Entry 2WSE (X-ray diffraction, 3.49 A resolution); this record covers chains A and B of the 18 polymer chains in the assembly.

Chain A:
Molecule: Photosystem I P700 chlorophyll A apoprotein A1
Organism: Pisum sativum
Reference sequence: P05310 (PSAA_PEA); residues 1-758 here = UniProt positions 1-758
Chain sequence (758 residues; each row starts with the number of its first residue):
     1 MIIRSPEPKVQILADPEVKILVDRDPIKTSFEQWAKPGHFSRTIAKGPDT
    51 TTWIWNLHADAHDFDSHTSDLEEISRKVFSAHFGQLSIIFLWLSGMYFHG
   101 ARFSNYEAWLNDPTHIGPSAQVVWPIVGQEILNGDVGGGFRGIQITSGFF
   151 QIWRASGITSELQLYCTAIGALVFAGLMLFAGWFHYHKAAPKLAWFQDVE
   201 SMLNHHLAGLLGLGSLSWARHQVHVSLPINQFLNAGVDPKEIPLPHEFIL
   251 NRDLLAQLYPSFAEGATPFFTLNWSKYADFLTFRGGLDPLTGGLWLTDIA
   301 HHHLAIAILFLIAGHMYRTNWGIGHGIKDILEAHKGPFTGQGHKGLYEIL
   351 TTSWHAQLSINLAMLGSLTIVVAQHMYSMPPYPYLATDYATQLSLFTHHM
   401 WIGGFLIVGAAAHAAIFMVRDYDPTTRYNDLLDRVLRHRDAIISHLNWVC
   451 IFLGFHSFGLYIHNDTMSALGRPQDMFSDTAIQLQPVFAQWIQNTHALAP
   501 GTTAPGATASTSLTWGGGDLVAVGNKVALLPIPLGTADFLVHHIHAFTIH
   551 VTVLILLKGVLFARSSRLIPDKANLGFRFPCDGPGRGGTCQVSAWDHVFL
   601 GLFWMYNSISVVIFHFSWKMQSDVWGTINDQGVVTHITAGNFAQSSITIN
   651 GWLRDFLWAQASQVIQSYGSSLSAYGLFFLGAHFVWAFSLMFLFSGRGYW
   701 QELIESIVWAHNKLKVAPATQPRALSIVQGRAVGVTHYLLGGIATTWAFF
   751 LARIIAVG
Not modelled in the structure: 1-20, 319-326
Metal / ion sites: chlorophyll a Mg site 1 near Gln-121 (its only coordinating residue here); chlorophyll a Mg site 2 near Tyr-317 (its only coordinating residue here); chlorophyll a Mg site 3 near Thr-503 (its only coordinating residue here); 4Fe-4S cluster Fe: Cys-581, Cys-590 (shared with Cys-559(B), Cys-568(B) of chain B)
Small-molecule neighbours:
  - beta-carotene (BCR), molecule 1: Tyr-97, Thr-167, Gly-170, Ala-171, Leu-213, Leu-216, Ser-217
  - beta-carotene (BCR), molecule 2: Leu-210, Leu-213, Gly-214, Ser-215, Ser-217
  - beta-carotene (BCR), molecule 3: Leu-346, Leu-350, Ala-356, Ser-359, Ile-360, Ala-414, Leu-432
  - beta-carotene (BCR), molecule 4: Ser-359, Ala-363, Met-364, Ser-367, Ile-407, Ala-410, Ala-411, Val-553, Leu-556, Leu-557, Val-560
  - beta-carotene (BCR), molecule 5: Phe-678, Gly-681, Ala-682, Phe-684, Leu-740, Ile-743, Ala-744, Trp-747
  - beta-carotene / chlorophyll a: Leu-91, Trp-92, Ser-94, Gly-95, Met-96, Phe-98, His-99, Phe-103, Gln-121, Val-122, Val-123
  - chlorophyll a (CLA), molecule 1: Glu-32, Trp-34, His-67, Lys-77, Ser-80, Ala-81, Ile-88, Leu-179, Gly-182, Trp-183, Tyr-186, His-187
  - chlorophyll a (CLA), molecule 2: Thr-51, Ile-54, Trp-55, Ile-704, Ile-707, Val-708, His-711, Val-716, Ala-717, Pro-722, Arg-723
  - chlorophyll a (CLA), molecule 3: Ile-54, Leu-57, His-58
  - chlorophyll a (CLA), molecule 4: Trp-55, Phe-684, Val-685, Phe-688, Met-691, Phe-692, Leu-725, Gln-729, Ala-732, Val-733, Thr-736, His-737, Leu-740
  - chlorophyll a (CLA), molecule 5: Leu-57, His-58, Ala-61, His-62, Lys-77, Ala-81, Gly-84, Gln-85, His-187
  - chlorophyll a (CLA), molecule 6: His-58, Ala-59, Asp-60, Ala-61, His-62, Asp-63, His-355, Leu-362, Phe-405, Leu-406, Val-408, Gly-409, Ala-412, His-413, Ile-416, Phe-577, Arg-578, Trp-595, Leu-602, Thr-736, Leu-740
  - chlorophyll a (CLA), molecule 7: His-62, Phe-64, Lys-77, Val-78, Ala-81, His-82, Gln-85, Leu-86, Ile-89, Phe-90, Leu-93, Phe-174, Trp-354, His-355, Gln-357, Leu-358, Asn-361, Leu-362, Leu-365
  - chlorophyll a (CLA), molecule 8: His-62, Gln-85, Ile-88, Ile-89, Trp-92, Ile-402, Phe-405, Leu-406
  - chlorophyll a (CLA), molecule 9: Phe-79, Phe-83, Leu-177, Met-178, Phe-180, Ala-181, Phe-184, Lys-188, Trp-195
  - chlorophyll a (CLA), molecule 10: Phe-79, His-82, Phe-83, Leu-86, Phe-90, Phe-174, Met-178, Trp-195, Ser-201, Met-202, His-205, His-206, Gly-209, Leu-210
  - chlorophyll a (CLA), molecule 11: Trp-92, Gly-95, Met-96, His-99, Ala-120, Gln-121, Leu-132, Ile-143, Gln-144, Ile-145, Thr-146, Ser-147, Leu-672, Ala-674, Tyr-675, Phe-678, Leu-751
  - chlorophyll a (CLA), molecule 12: Trp-92, Met-96, Thr-146, Ser-147, Ser-394, Leu-395, Thr-397, His-398, Trp-401, Phe-405, Phe-678, Ile-743, Trp-747
  - chlorophyll a (CLA), molecule 13: Gln-121, Val-122, Val-123, Trp-124, Ile-126, Val-127, Gly-128, Gln-129, Leu-132, Ala-674, Leu-677, Phe-678
  - chlorophyll a (CLA), molecule 14: Ser-147, Gly-148, Phe-149, Ile-152, Leu-365, Leu-368, Thr-369, Val-372, Met-376, Tyr-382, Leu-385, Leu-395, His-398, His-399, Ile-402
  - chlorophyll a (CLA), molecule 15: Ser-156, Gly-157, Ile-158, Cys-166, Thr-167, Ser-217, Trp-218, Arg-220, His-221, Pro-245
  - chlorophyll a (CLA), molecule 16: Trp-195, Ser-201, His-205
  - chlorophyll a (CLA), molecule 17: Phe-196, Val-199, Met-202, Leu-203, His-206, Leu-350, Thr-351, Thr-352, Ser-353, Trp-354, Gln-357, Ile-360, Asn-361, Met-364, Leu-365
  - chlorophyll a (CLA), molecule 18: Leu-203, Leu-207, Leu-309, Phe-310, Ile-330, Leu-331, Ile-360, Met-418, Leu-432, Val-435, Leu-557
  - chlorophyll a (CLA), molecule 19: Leu-210, Leu-211, Gly-214, Ser-215, Trp-218, Gln-222, Ile-299, His-302, His-303, Ile-306, Phe-310, Leu-368, Val-371, Val-372, Pro-381, Tyr-382
  - chlorophyll a (CLA), molecule 20: Leu-216, Ala-219, Arg-220, His-224, Ile-249, Leu-250, Arg-252, Leu-304
  - chlorophyll a (CLA), molecule 21: Ala-278, Leu-281, Thr-282, Phe-283, His-301, Leu-304, Ala-305, Ile-308
  - chlorophyll a (CLA), molecule 22: Phe-283, Leu-294, Ile-299, His-301, His-302, Ala-305, Ile-306, His-375, Met-379, Thr-511
  - chlorophyll a (CLA), molecule 23: Ala-313, His-315, Met-316, Tyr-317, Asp-329
  - chlorophyll a (CLA), molecule 24: Asp-329, Ile-330, Ala-333, His-334
  - chlorophyll a (CLA), molecule 25: Ile-330, His-334, Thr-339, His-343, Leu-346, Leu-431, Leu-432, Val-435
  - chlorophyll a (CLA), molecule 26: Lys-335, Gly-336, Pro-337, Phe-338, Thr-339
  - chlorophyll a (CLA), molecule 27: Phe-338, Thr-339, Leu-431, Arg-434, His-438, Ile-442, His-445
  - chlorophyll a (CLA), molecule 28: Met-364, Ser-367, Leu-368, Val-371, Gln-374, His-375, Tyr-377, Ser-378, Met-379, Ile-492, Thr-495, His-496, Ala-499, Pro-500, Thr-502, Thr-511, Ser-512, Thr-514, Trp-515
  - chlorophyll a (CLA), molecule 29: Ser-367, Ile-370, Val-371, Gln-374, Met-400, Gly-403, Ile-407, Ile-549, Thr-552, Val-553, Met-605, Ser-608, Ile-609
  - chlorophyll a (CLA), molecule 30: Gln-374, Tyr-377, Phe-396, Trp-491, Ile-492, Gln-493, Trp-515, Ile-532, Leu-534, His-542, His-545, Ile-549, Val-612, His-615, Phe-616, Lys-619
  - chlorophyll a (CLA), molecule 31: Ile-442, Leu-446, Trp-448, Val-449, Ala-546, Ile-549, His-550, Val-553, Leu-557
  - chlorophyll a (CLA), molecule 32: Ser-444, Asn-447, Trp-448, Ile-451
  - chlorophyll a (CLA), molecule 33: Ser-444, His-445, Trp-448
  - chlorophyll a (CLA), molecule 34: Asn-447, Cys-450, Ile-451, Leu-453, Gly-454, Phe-455, Phe-458, Gly-459, Ile-462, Phe-547, Val-551, Leu-554, Ile-555, Leu-600, Trp-604
  - chlorophyll a (CLA), molecule 35: Trp-448, Ile-451, Phe-452, Phe-455, His-456
  - chlorophyll a (CLA), molecule 36: Trp-448, Phe-452, Leu-453, Trp-491, Leu-534, Asp-538, Phe-539, His-542, His-543, Ala-546, His-550
  - chlorophyll a (CLA), molecule 37: Phe-455, His-456, Gly-459, Ile-462, His-463, Thr-466, Met-467, Leu-470, Asp-475
  - chlorophyll a (CLA), molecule 38: Phe-458, Ile-462, Phe-547, Phe-603, Trp-604, Tyr-606, Asn-607, Ile-649, Trp-686, Tyr-738
  - chlorophyll a (CLA), molecule 39: Tyr-461, Ile-544, Phe-547, Tyr-606, Asn-607, Ser-610, Val-611, Phe-614, Ile-649, Trp-652, Leu-657, Gln-660, Ala-661, Ile-665, Phe-679, His-683, Trp-686, Tyr-738, Gly-742, Ile-743, Thr-745, Thr-746, Phe-749
  - chlorophyll a (CLA), molecule 40: Asp-465, Thr-466, Ala-469, Leu-470
  - chlorophyll a (CLA), molecule 41: Leu-653, Leu-657, Trp-658
  - chlorophyll a (CLA), molecule 42: Leu-677, Leu-680, Gly-681, His-683, Phe-684, Trp-686, Ala-687
  - chlorophyll a (CLA), molecule 43: Phe-684, Ala-687, Phe-688, Leu-690, Met-691, Phe-694, Tyr-699, Trp-700, Leu-703
  - chlorophyll a (CLA), molecule 44: Ile-707, Ala-710, His-711, Leu-714
  - chlorophyll a (CLA), molecule 45: Trp-709, Ala-710, Lys-713, Leu-714
  - dodecyl-alpha-D-maltoside (LMU), molecule 1: Leu-21, His-67, Thr-68, Glu-73, Tyr-186
  - dodecyl-alpha-D-maltoside (LMU), molecule 2: Leu-520, Ile-628, Gln-631, Gly-632, Val-634
  - phylloquinone (PQN): Trp-55, Met-691, Phe-692, Ser-695, Gly-696, Arg-697, Trp-700, Ala-724, Leu-725, Ile-727, Gly-730
  - 4Fe-4S cluster (SF4): Cys-581, Thr-589, Cys-590, Ile-727
UniProt features mapped onto this chain:
  - binding site ([4Fe-4S] cluster): Cys-581, Cys-590
  - binding site (chlorophyll a'): His-683
  - binding site (chlorophyll a): Met-691, Tyr-699
  - binding site (phylloquinone): Trp-700

Chain B:
Molecule: Photosystem I P700 chlorophyll A apoprotein A2
Organism: Pisum sativum
Reference sequence: P05311 (PSAB_PEA); numbering as in UniProt (aligned over 1-734)
Chain sequence (734 residues; each row starts with the number of its first residue):
     1 MALRIPRFSQGIAQDPTTRRIWFGIATAHDFESHDDITEGRLYQNIFASH
    51 FGQLAIIFLWTSGNLFHVAWQGNFEAWVQDPFHVRPIAHAIWDPHFGQPA
   101 VEAFTRGGALGPVNNAYSGVYQWWYTIGLRTNEDLYTGAIFLLFLSFISL
   151 LAGWLHLQPKWKPSVSWFKNAESRLNHHLSGLFGVSSLAWAGHLVHVAIP
   201 GSRGEYVRWNNFLDVLPYPQGLGPLLTGQWNLYAQNPSSSNHLFGTTQGA
   251 GTAILTILGGFHPQTQSLWLTDVAHHHLAIAFLFLIGGLMYRTNFGIGHS
   301 IKYILEAHIPPGGRLGRGHKGLYDTINNSIHFQLGLALASLGVITSLVAQ
   351 HMYSLPAYAFIAQDFTTQAALYTHHQYIAGFIMTGAFAHGPIFFIRDYNP
   401 EQNADNVLARMLEHKEAIISHLSWASLFLGFHTLGLYVHNDVMLAFGTPE
   451 KQILIEPIFAQWIQSAHGKTTYGFDIPLSSTNGPALNAGRNIWLPGWLNA
   501 INENSNSLFLTIGPGDFLVHHAIALGLHTTTLILVKGALDARGSKLMPDK
   551 KDFGYSFPCDGPGRGGTCDISAWDDFYLAVFWMLNTIGWVTFYWHWKHIT
   601 LWRGNVSQFNESSTYLMGWLRDYLWLNSSQLINGITPLVCNSLSVWAWMF
   651 LFGHLVWATGFMFLISWRGYWQELIETLAWAHERTPLANLIRWRDKPVAL
   701 SIVQARLVGLVHFSVGYIFTYAAFLIASTSGKFG
Not modelled in the structure: 1
Metal / ion sites: chlorophyll a Mg near Asp-93 (its only coordinating residue here); 4Fe-4S cluster Fe: Cys-559, Cys-568 (shared with Cys-581(A), Cys-590(A) of chain A)
Small-molecule neighbours:
  - beta-carotene (BCR), molecule 1: Ile-21, Ile-25, Ile-691
  - beta-carotene (BCR), molecule 2: Ile-57, Phe-58, Trp-60, Leu-182, Val-185, Leu-188
  - beta-carotene (BCR), molecule 3: Leu-65, Trp-123, Phe-141, Leu-142, Trp-190, Phe-212
  - beta-carotene (BCR), molecule 4: Leu-188, Ala-281, Phe-282, Leu-285, Leu-289
  - beta-carotene (BCR), molecule 5: Phe-332, Gly-335, Val-343, Met-383, Ala-386, Phe-387, Gly-390, Phe-393, Phe-394, Ala-538
  - beta-carotene (BCR), molecule 6: Val-645, Trp-648, Met-649, Phe-652, Trp-671, Ile-675, Phe-719
  - chlorophyll a (CLA), molecule 1: Phe-8, Gly-24, Ile-25, Ala-28, His-29, Phe-31, His-34, Ser-49, Gly-52, Gln-53
  - chlorophyll a (CLA), molecule 2: Thr-18, Ile-21, Trp-22, Ile-675, Ala-679, His-682, Arg-692, Trp-693, Arg-694, Asp-695, Pro-697, Val-698, Leu-700
  - chlorophyll a (CLA), molecule 3: Trp-22, Phe-652, Leu-655, Val-656, Thr-659, Met-662, Phe-663, Leu-700, Val-708, Val-711, His-712, Val-715
  - chlorophyll a (CLA), molecule 4: Ile-25, Ala-26, His-29, Asp-30, Glu-32, Leu-334, Leu-338, Phe-381, Ile-382, Thr-384, Gly-385, His-389, Ile-392, Arg-396, Tyr-555, Trp-573, Phe-576, Leu-707, Val-711
  - chlorophyll a (CLA), molecule 5: His-29, Phe-31, Ile-46, Ser-49, His-50, Gln-53, Leu-54, Arg-174, His-178, Ile-330, Gln-333, Leu-334, Ala-337, Leu-338, Leu-341
  - chlorophyll a (CLA), molecule 6: His-29, Ile-56, Ile-57, Trp-60, Ile-378, Phe-381, Ile-382
  - chlorophyll a (CLA), molecule 7: Phe-47, Phe-51, Ile-148, Leu-151, Ala-152, Leu-155, His-156, Trp-161, Lys-162, Ser-164, Trp-167
  - chlorophyll a (CLA), molecule 8: Phe-47, His-50, Phe-51, Leu-54, Trp-167, Phe-168, Asn-170, Ser-173, Arg-174, His-177, His-178, Gly-181, Leu-182, Phe-183, Ser-186, Thr-293, Asn-294, Phe-295
  - chlorophyll a (CLA), molecule 9: Ile-57, Phe-58, Trp-60, Thr-61, Ser-118, Gly-119, Val-120, Trp-123, Val-185, Ser-186, Ala-189, Leu-341, Ile-344, Thr-345, Val-348, Met-352, Tyr-358, Leu-371, His-374, His-375, Ile-378
  - chlorophyll a (CLA), molecule 10: Leu-59, Ser-62, Gly-63, Phe-66, His-67, His-89, Ala-90, Trp-92, Leu-143
  - chlorophyll a (CLA), molecule 11: Trp-60, Asn-64, Val-68, Ala-88, His-89, Asn-114, Asn-115, Ala-116, Tyr-117, Ser-118, Val-645, Trp-646, Met-649, Phe-719
  - chlorophyll a (CLA), molecule 12: Trp-60, Asn-64, Tyr-117, Ser-118, Ala-370, Leu-371, Thr-373, His-374, Tyr-377, Ile-378, Phe-381, Trp-646, Ile-718, Phe-719, Ala-722, Leu-725, Ile-726
  - chlorophyll a (CLA), molecule 13: His-89, Ala-90, Ile-91, Trp-92, Asp-93, His-95, Phe-96, Phe-104, Asn-114, Ser-644, Val-645, Trp-648
  - chlorophyll a (CLA), molecule 14: Trp-123, Phe-183, Ser-186, Ser-187, Trp-190, Leu-194, Leu-268, Val-273, His-276, His-277, Ile-280, Ile-344, Leu-347, Val-348, His-351, Ala-357, Tyr-358
  - chlorophyll a (CLA), molecule 15: Leu-129, Thr-137, Phe-141, Leu-145, Ile-148, Ser-149, Ser-186, Ala-189, Trp-190, His-193, His-196, Val-197, Val-207, Phe-212
  - chlorophyll a (CLA), molecule 16: Ala-171, Arg-174, Leu-175, His-178, Phe-183, Ile-301, Leu-305, Tyr-323, Ile-326, Asn-327, Leu-336, Ala-337, Ser-340, Ile-344
  - chlorophyll a (CLA), molecule 17: Leu-175, Leu-179, Leu-283, Phe-284, Met-290, Tyr-291, Ile-301, Ile-304, Leu-305
  - chlorophyll a (CLA), molecule 18: Asn-176, His-177, Ser-180, Gly-181, Val-185, Leu-285, Leu-289, Met-290, Tyr-291, Arg-292, Thr-293, Phe-295, Ile-297
  - chlorophyll a (CLA), molecule 19: Leu-188, Ala-189, Ala-191, Gly-192, Val-195, His-196, Phe-212, Val-215, Leu-216, Pro-217, Gly-221, Leu-222, Tyr-233, Ile-254, Leu-278
  - chlorophyll a (CLA), molecule 20: Leu-225, Trp-230, Asn-231, Tyr-233, Leu-255, His-275, Leu-278, Ala-279, Phe-282, Leu-283, Trp-493
  - chlorophyll a (CLA), molecule 21: Thr-256, Ile-257, Leu-268, Asp-272, Val-273, His-275, His-276, Ala-279, Ile-280, Leu-283, His-351, Leu-355, Trp-493
  - chlorophyll a (CLA), molecule 22: Ile-286, Gly-287, Leu-289, Met-290, Ile-297, Gly-298, His-299, Ile-304
  - chlorophyll a (CLA), molecule 23: Met-290, His-299, Tyr-303, Ile-304, His-308, Pro-310
  - chlorophyll a (CLA), molecule 24: Ile-304, Leu-305, His-308, Pro-310, Pro-311, Leu-322, Val-407, Leu-408, Met-411
  - chlorophyll a (CLA), molecule 25: Pro-310, Pro-311, Gly-312, Arg-314, Leu-315
  - chlorophyll a (CLA), molecule 26: Arg-317, Val-407, Arg-410, Met-411, His-414, Ile-418, His-421
  - chlorophyll a (CLA), molecule 27: Leu-336, Ser-340, Val-343, Ile-344, Leu-347, Gln-350, His-351, Tyr-353, Ser-354, Leu-355, Phe-509
  - chlorophyll a (CLA), molecule 28: Val-343, Ser-346, Gln-350, Gln-376, Gly-380, Met-383, Phe-387, Leu-527, Thr-530, Thr-531, Leu-534, Met-583, Thr-586, Ile-587, Val-590
  - chlorophyll a (CLA), molecule 29: Ser-346, Gln-350, Tyr-353, Tyr-372, Gln-376, Phe-459, Ala-460, Ile-463, Gln-464, Phe-509, Leu-510, His-520, Ile-523, Val-590, Tyr-593, Trp-594, Lys-597, His-598
  - chlorophyll a (CLA), molecule 30: Ala-417, His-421, Trp-424
  - chlorophyll a (CLA), molecule 31: Ile-418, His-421, Leu-422, Trp-424, Ala-524, Leu-527, His-528, Thr-531
  - chlorophyll a (CLA), molecule 32: Ser-420, His-421, Ser-423, Trp-424, Leu-427
  - chlorophyll a (CLA), molecule 33: Ser-423, Ser-426, Leu-427, Gly-430, Phe-431, Leu-434, Leu-525, Thr-529, Leu-532, Ile-533, Leu-578, Phe-581, Trp-582
  - chlorophyll a (CLA), molecule 34: Trp-424, Leu-427, Phe-428, Phe-431, His-432
  - chlorophyll a (CLA), molecule 35: Trp-424, Phe-428, Leu-429, Ile-455, Glu-456, Pro-457, Ile-458, Phe-459, Ala-460, Asp-516, Phe-517, His-520, His-521, Ala-524, His-528
  - chlorophyll a (CLA), molecule 36: Phe-431, Leu-434, Gly-435, Leu-436, Val-438, His-439, Val-442, Met-443, Lys-451
  - chlorophyll a (CLA), molecule 37: Thr-433, Tyr-437, Ala-522, Asn-585, Trp-589, Phe-592, Leu-616, Trp-619, Leu-620, Leu-624, Ser-628, Phe-650, His-654, Trp-657, Phe-713, Tyr-717, Thr-720, Tyr-721, Phe-724
  - chlorophyll a (CLA), molecule 38: Tyr-437, Val-438, Asp-441, Phe-581, Trp-582, Leu-584, Asn-585, Trp-589, Leu-616, Trp-657, Phe-713
  - chlorophyll a (CLA), molecule 39: Ile-458, Phe-459, Trp-462
  - chlorophyll a (CLA), molecule 40: Trp-462, Ile-463, Ala-466, His-467, Leu-498, Phe-509
  - chlorophyll a (CLA), molecule 41: Leu-486, Ala-488, Gly-489, Ile-492, Trp-493, Leu-494
  - chlorophyll a (CLA), molecule 42: Leu-620, Leu-624, Trp-625
  - chlorophyll a (CLA), molecule 43: Trp-648, Leu-651, Phe-652, His-654, Leu-655, Trp-657, Ala-658
  - chlorophyll a (CLA), molecule 44: Leu-655, Ala-658, Thr-659, Phe-661, Met-662, Ile-665, Ser-666, Tyr-670, Trp-671
  - chlorophyll a (CLA), molecule 45: Leu-678, Ala-681, His-682, Thr-685, Ala-688, Ile-691
  - chlorophyll a (CLA), molecule 46: Trp-680, Arg-684, Thr-685, Pro-686
  - phylloquinone (PQN): Trp-22, Ile-25, Met-662, Phe-663, Ser-666, Trp-667, Arg-668, Trp-671, Ala-699, Leu-700, Ser-701, Ala-705
  - 4Fe-4S cluster (SF4): Cys-559, Asp-560, Pro-562, Thr-567, Cys-568, Trp-667, Ile-702
UniProt features mapped onto this chain:
  - binding site ([4Fe-4S] cluster): Cys-559, Cys-568
  - binding site (chlorophyll a): His-654, Met-662, Tyr-670
  - binding site (phylloquinone): Trp-671

Chain A / chain B interface:
Contacting residue pairs - 127 pairs, chain A then chain B:
  Gly-128(A) / Phe-446(B)
  Gln-129(A) / Phe-446(B)
  Ile-131(A) / Ala-445(B)
  Ile-131(A) / Phe-446(B)
  Ile-131(A) / Gly-447(B)
  Leu-132(A) / Phe-446(B)  hydrophobic
  Asp-440(A) / Thr-677(B)
  Asp-440(A) / Trp-680(B)
  Ala-441(A) / Trp-680(B)  hydrophobic
  Ser-444(A) / Leu-678(B)
  Ser-444(A) / Trp-680(B)
  Asn-447(A) / Leu-674(B)
  Asn-447(A) / Leu-678(B)
  Phe-458(A) / Leu-655(B)  hydrophobic
  Asp-465(A) / Trp-648(B)
  Thr-466(A) / Trp-648(B)
  Ser-468(A) / Ile-635(B)
  Ser-468(A) / Cys-640(B)
  Ala-469(A) / Ile-635(B)
  Ala-469(A) / Ser-644(B)  hydrogen bond (backbone-side chain)
  Leu-470(A) / Asp-93(B)
  Leu-470(A) / His-95(B)
  Leu-470(A) / Phe-96(B)
  Leu-470(A) / Gly-97(B)  hydrogen bond (backbone-backbone)
  Gly-471(A) / Gly-97(B)
  Arg-472(A) / Gly-97(B)
  Leu-554(A) / Leu-674(B)  hydrophobic
  Ile-555(A) / Tyr-670(B)
  Lys-558(A) / Tyr-670(B)
  Lys-558(A) / Leu-674(B)
  Phe-562(A) / Thr-677(B)
  Ser-566(A) / Glu-673(B)  hydrogen bond
  Arg-567(A) / Glu-676(B)
  Leu-568(A) / Glu-673(B)
  Leu-568(A) / Glu-676(B)
  Cys-581(A) / Pro-562(B)
  Asp-582(A) / Pro-562(B)
  Pro-584(A) / Cys-559(B)  hydrophobic
  Pro-584(A) / Asp-560(B)
  Pro-584(A) / Gly-561(B)
  Arg-586(A) / Arg-668(B)  hydrogen bond (backbone-side chain)
  Gly-587(A) / Arg-668(B)
  Gly-588(A) / Arg-668(B)
  Thr-589(A) / Arg-668(B)
  Thr-589(A) / Gly-669(B)
  Cys-590(A) / Trp-667(B)
  Cys-590(A) / Gly-669(B)
  Gln-591(A) / Ile-665(B)
  Gln-591(A) / Ser-666(B)
  Gln-591(A) / Trp-667(B)
  Gln-591(A) / Gly-669(B)
  Gln-591(A) / Tyr-670(B)
  Val-592(A) / Gly-669(B)
  Val-592(A) / Tyr-670(B)
  Phe-599(A) / Ile-665(B)  hydrophobic
  Leu-600(A) / Ile-665(B)
  Phe-603(A) / Ile-665(B)  hydrophobic
  Ser-645(A) / Pro-637(B)
  Asn-650(A) / Ile-635(B)
  Asn-650(A) / Leu-651(B)
  Arg-654(A) / Ile-632(B)
  Arg-654(A) / Asn-633(B)  hydrogen bond
  Arg-654(A) / Pro-637(B)
  Arg-654(A) / Leu-638(B)
  Trp-658(A) / Trp-625(B)  hydrogen bond (side chain-backbone)
  Ser-662(A) / Trp-625(B)
  Ile-665(A) / Met-617(B)  hydrophobic
  Ile-665(A) / Leu-620(B)  hydrophobic
  Ile-665(A) / Arg-621(B)
  Ile-665(A) / Trp-625(B)
  Gln-666(A) / Arg-621(B)
  Tyr-668(A) / Asp-441(B)  hydrogen bond
  Tyr-668(A) / Leu-444(B)
  Tyr-668(A) / Ala-445(B)  hydrophobic
  Tyr-668(A) / Met-617(B)  hydrogen bond
  Gly-669(A) / Ala-445(B)  hydrogen bond (backbone-backbone)
  Gly-669(A) / Gly-447(B)
  Ser-670(A) / Ala-445(B)  hydrogen bond (backbone-backbone)
  Ser-673(A) / Ala-445(B)  hydrogen bond (side chain-backbone)
  Gly-676(A) / Met-617(B)
  Leu-677(A) / Asp-441(B)
  Leu-677(A) / Val-442(B)  hydrophobic
  Leu-680(A) / Met-617(B)  hydrophobic
  Phe-684(A) / Leu-434(B)  hydrophobic
  Leu-690(A) / Phe-661(B)  hydrophobic
  Leu-693(A) / Leu-664(B)
  Leu-693(A) / Ile-665(B)  hydrophobic
  Phe-694(A) / Tyr-577(B)  hydrogen bond (backbone-side chain)
  Phe-694(A) / Phe-581(B)  hydrophobic
  Phe-694(A) / Phe-661(B)  hydrophobic
  Phe-694(A) / Leu-664(B)
  Phe-694(A) / Ile-665(B)  hydrophobic
  Ser-695(A) / Asp-569(B)
  Ser-695(A) / Leu-578(B)
  Gly-696(A) / Cys-568(B)
  Gly-696(A) / Asp-569(B)  hydrogen bond (backbone-side chain)
  Arg-697(A) / Gly-565(B)
  Arg-697(A) / Gly-566(B)  hydrogen bond (side chain-backbone)
  Arg-697(A) / Cys-568(B)
  Gly-698(A) / Leu-546(B)
  Gly-698(A) / Gly-566(B)
  Gly-698(A) / Thr-567(B)
  Gly-698(A) / Cys-568(B)
  Gly-698(A) / Ile-570(B)
  Tyr-699(A) / Ile-533(B)
  Tyr-699(A) / Lys-536(B)  hydrogen bond (backbone-side chain)
  Tyr-699(A) / Asp-569(B)
  Tyr-699(A) / Ile-570(B)
  Tyr-699(A) / Asp-575(B)
  Glu-702(A) / Lys-536(B)
  Glu-702(A) / Lys-545(B)
  Glu-702(A) / Lys-550(B)  salt bridge
  Glu-702(A) / Ile-570(B)
  Leu-703(A) / Ile-419(B)  hydrophobic
  Leu-703(A) / Leu-532(B)  hydrophobic
  Leu-703(A) / Lys-536(B)
  Glu-705(A) / Lys-545(B)
  Ser-706(A) / Glu-416(B)
  Ser-706(A) / Ile-419(B)
  Ser-706(A) / Ser-420(B)
  Trp-709(A) / Glu-416(B)
  Trp-709(A) / Ala-417(B)  hydrophobic
  Arg-723(A) / Gly-565(B)
  Ile-727(A) / Gly-566(B)
  Ile-727(A) / Thr-567(B)
  Ile-727(A) / Cys-568(B)  hydrophobic
  Tyr-738(A) / Phe-661(B)
Also at the interface, not in a pair above, chain A (78 interface residues in all): Ile-443, Ile-569, Gly-583, His-597, Leu-653, Asp-655, Val-664, Trp-686, Gln-701, Ile-707, Ala-710
Also at the interface, not in a pair above, chain B (74 interface residues in all): Gln-98, Pro-99, Ser-423, Lys-451, Ser-544, Ser-629, Thr-636, Ala-647, Trp-657, Gln-672, Ile-702

Overview:
78 residues of chain A face 74 of chain B across their interface; the contacts include 15 hydrogen bonds and 1
salt bridge. Among the polar pairs are Glu-702(A)/Lys-550(B), Ala-469(A)/Ser-644(B) and Ser-566(A)/Glu-673(B).
Here chain A is Photosystem I P700 chlorophyll A apoprotein A1 and chain B is Photosystem I P700 chlorophyll A
apoprotein A2, both from Pisum sativum. Entry 2WSE (Improved Model of Plant Photosystem I) was determined by
X-ray diffraction (same publication as 3LW5, 2WSC and 2WSF).
